PDB entry 8TFH | X-ray diffraction, 3.29 A resolution | chains B and H of the 4 polymer chains in the assembly

# Chain B
Molecule: Ricin B chain
Source organism: Ricinus communis
Notes: EC 3.2.2.22
Reference sequence: P02879 (RICI_RICCO); residues 1-262 here correspond to UniProt positions 315-576 (UniProt number = residue number + 314)
Sequence (262 residues; numbered 1 to 262; the number before each row is that of its first residue):
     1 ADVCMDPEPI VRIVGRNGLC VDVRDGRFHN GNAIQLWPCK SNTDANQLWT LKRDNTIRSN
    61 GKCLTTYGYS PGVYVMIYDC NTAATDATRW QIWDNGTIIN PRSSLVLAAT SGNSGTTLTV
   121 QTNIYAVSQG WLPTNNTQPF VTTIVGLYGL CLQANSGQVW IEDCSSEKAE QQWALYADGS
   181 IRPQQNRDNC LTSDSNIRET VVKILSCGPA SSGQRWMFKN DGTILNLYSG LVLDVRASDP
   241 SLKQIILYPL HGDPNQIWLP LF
Cystine bridges: Cys20-Cys39, Cys63-Cys80, Cys151-Cys164, Cys190-Cys207
Covalently attached groups: N-acetylglucosamine (NAG) linked to Asn95, Asn135

# Chain H
Molecule: JB4 monoclonal antibody heavy chain
Source organism: Mus musculus
Notes: antibody fragment or engineered binder
Sequence (223 residues; each row starts with the number of its first residue):
     1 EVQLQQSGAE LMNPGASVKI SCKTSGYTFS RYWIEWIIQR PGHGLEWIGE ILPGNGNTNY
    61 NEKFRGKATF TADSSSNTVY MQLSSLTSED SAVYYCARPR DYGFDQAWFA YWGQGTLVTV
   121 SAAKTTPPSV YPLAPGSAAQ TNSMVTLGCL VKGYFPEPVT VTWNSGSLSS GVHTFPAVLQ
   181 SDLYTLSSSV TVPSSPRPSE TVTCNVAHPA SSTKVDKKIV PRD
Cystine bridges: Cys22-Cys96, Cys149-Cys204

# Interface between chain B and chain H
Residue-residue contacts (23; chain B residue first):
  Thr65(B) - Phe104(H)
  Thr66(B) - Phe104(H)
  Tyr67(B) - Gly103(H)
  Tyr67(B) - Phe104(H)  hydrogen bond (backbone-backbone)
  Gly68(B) - Tyr102(H)
  Gly68(B) - Gly103(H)
  Tyr69(B) - Trp33(H)  hydrogen bond (backbone-side chain)
  Tyr69(B) - Leu52(H)
  Tyr69(B) - Tyr102(H)  hydrogen bond (backbone-backbone)
  Tyr69(B) - Phe104(H)
  Ser70(B) - Arg31(H)  hydrogen bond (side chain-backbone)
  Pro71(B) - Leu52(H)
  Val73(B) - Tyr102(H)  hydrophobic
  Met76(B) - Phe104(H)  hydrophobic
  Ala83(B) - Phe104(H)  hydrophobic
  Ala84(B) - Phe104(H)  hydrophobic
  Ala87(B) - Phe104(H)  hydrophobic
  Arg102(B) - Glu50(H)  salt bridge
  Arg102(B) - Asn59(H)  hydrogen bond (backbone-side chain)
  Ser103(B) - Trp33(H)
  Ser103(B) - Asn57(H)
  Ser104(B) - Asn57(H)
  Thr122(B) - Asn55(H)
Also at the interface, not in a pair above, chain B (18 interface residues in all): Pro101, Leu105
Also at the interface, not in a pair above, chain H (12 interface residues in all): Thr58, Asp101

# Summary
18 residues of chain B face 12 of chain H across their interface; the contacts include 5 hydrogen bonds and 1
salt bridge. Among the polar pairs are Arg102(B)-Glu50(H), Tyr69(B)-Trp33(H) and Ser70(B)-Arg31(H).
N-acetylglucosamine is covalently linked to Asn95(B) and Asn135(B).
Here chain B is Ricin B chain (Ricinus communis) and chain H is JB4 monoclonal antibody heavy chain (Mus
musculus). Entry 8TFH (Ricin in complex with Fab JB4) was determined by X-ray diffraction (same publication as
8TFL).
